Entry 5GIN (X-ray diffraction, 3.31 A resolution); this record covers chains E and I of the 10 polymer chains in the assembly.

[Chain E]
Protein: Fibrillarin-like rRNA/tRNA 2'-O-methyltransferase
Source organism: Sulfolobus solfataricus
Notes: EC 2.1.1.-
UniProt: A0A0E3JUC9 (A0A0E3JUC9_SULSF); residues 3-232 here = UniProt positions 3-232
Amino-acid sequence (232 residues; row label = number of the first residue in the row):
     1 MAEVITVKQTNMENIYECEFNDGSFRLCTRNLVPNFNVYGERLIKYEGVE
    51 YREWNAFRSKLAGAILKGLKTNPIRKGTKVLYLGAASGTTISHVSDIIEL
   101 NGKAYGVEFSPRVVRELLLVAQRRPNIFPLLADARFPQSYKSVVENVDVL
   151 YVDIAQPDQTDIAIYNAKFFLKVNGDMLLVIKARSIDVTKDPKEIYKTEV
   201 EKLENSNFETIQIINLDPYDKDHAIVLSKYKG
Not modelled in the structure: 1-4, 232
Sequence notes: initiating methionine (1); expression tag (2)
Residues lining bound ligands: S-adenosylhomocysteine (SAH): Lys60, Tyr82, Gly84, Ala85, Ala86, Thr89, Thr90, Val107, Glu108, Phe109, Ser110, Ala132, Asp133, Ala134, Arg135, Asp153, Ile154, Ala155, Gln156, Lys182

[Chain I]
Molecule: substrate
Sequence (9 nucleotides; row label = number of the first residue in the row):
     1 CCAUGAGUG

[How chain E and chain I interact]
Residue-residue contacts - 21 pairs, chain E then chain I:
  Phe57(E) - G5(I)  phosphate contact
  Arg58(E) - G5(I)  phosphate contact
  Arg58(E) - A6(I)  salt bridge to the phosphate
  Arg58(E) - G7(I)  salt bridge to the phosphate
  Lys60(E) - U4(I)  phosphate contact
  Ser87(E) - G5(I)  sugar contact
  Ser87(E) - A6(I)  hydrogen bond to the sugar
  Thr89(E) - G5(I)  phosphate contact
  Thr89(E) - A6(I)  hydrogen bond to the phosphate
  Glu116(E) - A6(I)  hydrogen bond to the sugar
  Lys182(E) - U4(I)  hydrogen bond to the sugar
  Arg184(E) - C2(I)  sugar contact
  Arg184(E) - A3(I)  sugar contact
  Ser185(E) - A3(I)  hydrogen bond to the base
  Val188(E) - C2(I)  base contact
  Asp220(E) - U4(I)  phosphate contact
  Asp220(E) - G5(I)  phosphate contact
  Lys221(E) - A3(I)  hydrogen bond to the sugar
  Lys221(E) - U4(I)  hydrogen bond to the phosphate
  His223(E) - A3(I)  hydrogen bond to the sugar
  His223(E) - U4(I)  sugar contact
Other interface residues (no listed pair), chain E (17 interface residues in all): Tyr39, Ala86, Val113, Asp222

[Summary]
The interface between chain E and chain I involves 17 residues on one side and 6 on the other; the contacts
include 8 hydrogen bonds and 2 salt bridges. Among the polar pairs are Ser185(E)-A3(I), Ser87(E)-A6(I) and
Glu116(E)-A6(I). Ligands of chain E: S-adenosylhomocysteine.
Chain E is Fibrillarin-like rRNA/tRNA 2'-O-methyltransferase (Sulfolobus solfataricus) and chain I is
substrate; the structure, Crystal structure of box C/D RNP with 12 nt guide regions and 9 nt substrates, was
determined by X-ray diffraction together with 5GIO and 5GIP from the same study.
